6D81 - chains A and B; structure by X-ray diffraction, 2.25 A resolution.

# Chain A (and B)
Molecule: Phosphatidylinositol 3-kinase regulatory subunit alpha
From: Bos taurus
Notes: chain B of this document is another copy of the same molecule, construct and numbering; everything in this record applies to it too
UniProtKB: P23727 (P85A_BOVIN); residue numbers follow UniProt; this construct covers 110-302
Amino-acid sequence (193 residues; row label = number of the first residue in the row):
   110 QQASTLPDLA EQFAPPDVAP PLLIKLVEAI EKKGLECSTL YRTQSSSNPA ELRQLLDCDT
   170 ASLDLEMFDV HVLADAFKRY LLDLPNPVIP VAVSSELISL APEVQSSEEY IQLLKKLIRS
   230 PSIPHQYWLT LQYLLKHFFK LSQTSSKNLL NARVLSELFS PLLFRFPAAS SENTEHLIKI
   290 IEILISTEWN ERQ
Disordered / not traced: 110-112, 168-171, 299-302 (chain B: 110-112, 168-171, 277-279, 299-302)
Modified / non-standard residues: C146 (S-hydroxycysteine; CSO)
UniProt features mapped onto this chain:
  - site: R151 (Arginine finger)
  - modified residue (Phosphoserine): S154, S279
From the paper describing this entry:
  - self-association interface (contacts with another copy of this molecule); pairs are residue here / residue on that copy: F177-M176 (hydrophobic contact), V181-M176 (hydrophobic contact), M176
  - post-translational modification sites: C146
  - catalytic residues: R151 (proposed by the authors, not directly observed)
  - disease-associated variants - E137K, K288Q, E297K: unchanged binding to PTEN
  - disease-associated variants - K288Q: increased catalytic activity (PTEN lipid phosphatase activity)
  - disease-associated variants - E137K, E297K: decreased catalytic activity (PTEN lipid phosphatase activity)
  - disease-associated variants - E217K, K288Q: decreased binding to Rab5
  - disease-associated variants - E137K, R262T: increased binding to Rab5
  - disease-associated variants - R262T: increased binding to PTEN
  - mutagenesis - R151D, K187A, L267D, L271D: unchanged binding to Rab5
  - mutagenesis - L191D, V263D: decreased binding to Rab5
  - mutagenesis - L191D, L191D/V263D, V263D, R274A: unchanged binding to PTEN
  - disease-associated variants - E217K, E297K: increased catalytic activity on Rab5
  - disease-associated variants - E137K: decreased catalytic activity on Rab5
  - mutagenesis - L191D, V263D: decreased catalytic activity on Rab5

# Interface between chain A and chain B
Residue-residue contacts (18; chain A residue first):
  A119(A) - A119(B)
  A119(A) - Q235(B)  hydrogen bond (backbone-side chain)
  E120(A) - A123(B)
  E120(A) - P124(B)
  E120(A) - I232(B)
  E120(A) - P233(B)
  E120(A) - H234(B)  hydrogen bond (side chain-backbone)
  E120(A) - Q235(B)
  F122(A) - A123(B)
  A123(A) - E120(B)
  A123(A) - F122(B)
  A123(A) - A123(B)
  P124(A) - E120(B)
  P230(A) - N195(B)
  P233(A) - E120(B)
  H234(A) - E120(B)  hydrogen bond (backbone-side chain)
  Q235(A) - A119(B)  hydrogen bond (side chain-backbone)
  Q235(A) - E120(B)
Other interface residues (no listed pair), chain A (10 interface residues in all): I232
Other interface residues (no listed pair), chain B (12 interface residues in all): D117, Q121

# Overview
10 residues of chain A and 12 residues of chain B are in contact, with 4 hydrogen bonds. Polar pairs include
A119(A)-Q235(B) and E120(A)-H234(B). From the paper: the catalytic residue R151(A); E217K, K288Q and L191D of
chain A, among others, reduce binding to Rab5; 13 substitutions were tested in all.
Both chains are Phosphatidylinositol 3-kinase regulatory subunit alpha (Bos taurus). Entry 6D81 (Structure of
the Bovine p85a BH domain) was determined by X-ray diffraction (same publication as 6D82, 6D85, 6D86 and
6D87).
